7MDM - chains E and F of the 6 polymer chains in the assembly; structure by electron microscopy, 4.86 A resolution (low resolution: residue-level contacts below are approximate; hydrogen-bond / salt-bridge calls are withheld).

# Chain E (and F)
Name: Transitional endoplasmic reticulum ATPase
Source organism: Homo sapiens
Notes: EC 3.6.4.6; chain F of this document is another copy of the same molecule, construct and numbering; everything in this record applies to it too
UniProtKB: P55072 (TERA_HUMAN); residues 1-806 here = UniProt positions 1-806
Sequence (806 residues; numbered 1 to 806; the number before each row is that of its first residue):
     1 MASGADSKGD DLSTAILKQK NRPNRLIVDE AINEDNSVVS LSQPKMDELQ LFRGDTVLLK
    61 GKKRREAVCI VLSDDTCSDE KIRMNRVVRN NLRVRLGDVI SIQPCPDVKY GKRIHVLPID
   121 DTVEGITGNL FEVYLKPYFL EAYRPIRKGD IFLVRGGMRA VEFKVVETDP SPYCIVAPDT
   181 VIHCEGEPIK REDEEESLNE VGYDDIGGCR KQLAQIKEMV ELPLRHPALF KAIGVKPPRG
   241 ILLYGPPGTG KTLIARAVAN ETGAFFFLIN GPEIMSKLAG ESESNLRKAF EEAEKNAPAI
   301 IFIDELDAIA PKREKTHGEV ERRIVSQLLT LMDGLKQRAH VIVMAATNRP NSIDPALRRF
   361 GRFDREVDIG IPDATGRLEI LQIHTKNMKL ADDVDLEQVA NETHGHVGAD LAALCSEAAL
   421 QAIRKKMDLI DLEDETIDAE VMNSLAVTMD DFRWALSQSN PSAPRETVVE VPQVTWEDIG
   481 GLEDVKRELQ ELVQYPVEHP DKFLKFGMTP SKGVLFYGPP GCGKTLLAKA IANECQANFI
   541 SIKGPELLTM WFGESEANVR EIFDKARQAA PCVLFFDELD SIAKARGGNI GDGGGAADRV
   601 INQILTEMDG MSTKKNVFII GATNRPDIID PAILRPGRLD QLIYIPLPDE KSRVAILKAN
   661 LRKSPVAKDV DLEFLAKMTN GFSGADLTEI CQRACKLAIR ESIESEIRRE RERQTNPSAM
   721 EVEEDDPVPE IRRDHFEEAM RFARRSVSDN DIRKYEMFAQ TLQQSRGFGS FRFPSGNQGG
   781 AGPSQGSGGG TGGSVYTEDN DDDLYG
Not modelled in the structure: 1-24, 585-596, 708-730, 764-806 (chain F: 1-192, 588-596, 708-730, 764-806)
Differences from the reference sequence: engineered mutation P464 (Leu in P55072)
Small-molecule neighbours: ADP (adenosine-5'-diphosphate): D205, I206, P247, G248, T249, G250, K251, T252, L253, I380, H384, V407, G408, A409
Swiss-Prot annotation at these positions:
  - region: T797 to G806 (Interaction with UBXN6)
  - motif: D802 to G806 (PIM motif)
  - binding site (ATP): P247 to L253, N348, H384, G521 to L526
  - modified residue: A2 (N-acetylalanine), S3 (Phosphoserine), S7 (Phosphoserine), S13 (Phosphoserine), S37 (Phosphoserine), K315 (N6,N6,N6-trimethyllysine), T436 (Phosphothreonine), S462 (Phosphoserine), K502 (N6-acetyllysine), K505 (N6-acetyllysine), K668 (N6-acetyllysine), S702 (Phosphoserine), K754 (N6-acetyllysine), S770 (Phosphoserine), S775 (Phosphoserine), S787 (Phosphoserine), Y805 (Phosphotyrosine)
  - cross-link (Glycyl lysine isopeptide (Lys-Gly)): K8 (interchain with G-Cter in SUMO2), K18 (interchain with G-Cter in SUMO2)
  - natural variant: R95 (R95G: In IBMPFD1), G97 (G97E: In CMT2Y), I126 (I126F: In IBMPFD1; uncertain significance), R155 (R155C: In IBMPFD1; R155H: In FTDALS6 and IBMPFD1; R155L: In IBMPFD1; R155P: In IBMPFD1; R155S: In IBMPFD1), R159 (R159G: In FTDALS6; R159H: In IBMPFD1), A160 (A160T: In IBMPFD1; uncertain significance), E185 (E185K: In CMT2Y), R191 (R191Q: In FTDALS6 and IBMPFD1), L198 (L198W: In IBMPFD1), A232 (A232E: In IBMPFD1), I254 (I254F: In IBMPFD1; uncertain significance), I369 (I369T: In IBMPFD1; uncertain significance), 2 further natural variant entries in UniProt
  - mutagenesis: F52 to D55 (Abolishes interaction with NPLOC4; when associated with A-110), R53 (R53A: Minor effect on affinity for ATP and ADP), R86 (R86A: Strongly increased affinity for ATP. Strongly reduced affinity for ADP), Y110 (Y110A: Abolishes interaction with NPLOC4; when associated with 52-A--A-55), R113 to H115 (Severely reduced binding to DERL1), F131 (F131R: Severely reduced binding to DERL1), L140 (L140D: Severely reduced binding to DERL1), D179 (D179R: No effect on binding to DERL1), H183 (H183W: Severely reduced binding to DERL1), K251 (K251Q: Impairs ERAD degradation of HMGCR and does not inhibit interaction with RHBDD1; when associated with Q-524), E305 (E305Q: Defect in ubiquitin-dependent protein degradation by the proteasome; when associated with Q-578), K312 (K312A: Does not affect methylation by VCPKMT), 8 further mutagenesis entries in UniProt
From the paper describing this entry:
  - mutagenesis - L464P: decreased catalytic activity
  - mutagenesis - L464P (5.8fold): increased catalytic activity on p37
  - mutagenesis - L464P (12-fold): increased catalytic activity on p47
  - mutagenesis - E305Q: unchanged catalytic activity
  - mutagenesis - L464P: unchanged binding to NMS-873

# How chain E and chain F interact
Pairs across the interface - 88 pairs, chain E then chain F:
  I27(E) - D428(F)
  V99(E) - D428(F)
  V99(E) - D431(F)
  E218(E) - W454(F)
  L222(E) - L420(F)
  H226(E) - M427(F)
  H226(E) - E433(F)
  A228(E) - I437(F)
  L229(E) - I423(F)
  L229(E) - M442(F)
  F230(E) - L420(F)
  K231(E) - E196(F)
  A232(E) - A439(F)
  A232(E) - M442(F)
  I233(E) - M442(F)
  I233(E) - N443(F)
  V235(E) - S416(F)
  V235(E) - L420(F)
  P238(E) - E417(F)
  K312(E) - R313(F)
  K312(E) - K315(F)
  R313(E) - K315(F)
  T316(E) - K315(F)
  H317(E) - H317(F)
  E319(E) - H317(F)
  R322(E) - M275(F)
  R322(E) - V320(F)
  R323(E) - S276(F)
  R323(E) - K277(F)
  R323(E) - L278(F)
  R323(E) - A279(F)
  S326(E) - P272(F)
  S326(E) - M275(F)
  S326(E) - S276(F)
  Q327(E) - P272(F)
  Q327(E) - E273(F)
  Q327(E) - S276(F)
  Q327(E) - K277(F)
  T330(E) - P272(F)
  T330(E) - E273(F)
  R338(E) - E194(F)
  R338(E) - E195(F)
  F360(E) - G248(F)
  F360(E) - A409(F)
  R365(E) - E417(F)
  E491(E) - K696(F)
  E491(E) - R700(F)
  L492(E) - K696(F)
  Y495(E) - I703(F)
  D501(E) - I703(F)
  K502(E) - I699(F)
  K505(E) - P665(F)
  K505(E) - I699(F)
  F506(E) - S664(F)
  F506(E) - P665(F)
  F506(E) - C695(F)
  F506(E) - I699(F)
  F506(E) - I731(F)
  F506(E) - R732(F)
  G507(E) - K663(F)
  G507(E) - S664(F)
  G507(E) - P665(F)
  G507(E) - Q692(F)
  M508(E) - Q692(F)
  T509(E) - Q692(F)
  R567(E) - P461(F)
  Q568(E) - S459(F)
  A597(E) - W551(F)
  A597(E) - F552(F)
  R599(E) - F552(F)
  N602(E) - P545(F)
  L605(E) - P545(F)
  T606(E) - T549(F)
  D609(E) - R465(F)
  G610(E) - R465(F)
  S612(E) - P461(F)
  K614(E) - E402(F)
  K614(E) - L456(F)
  K615(E) - L456(F)
  K615(E) - Q458(F)
  K615(E) - N460(F)
  K615(E) - P461(F)
  P636(E) - A685(F)
  P636(E) - E689(F)
  L762(E) - R744(F)
  Q763(E) - A743(F)
  Q763(E) - R744(F)
  Q763(E) - R745(F)
Also at the interface, not in a pair above, chain E (57 interface residues in all): K236, E314, R358, R359, D364, E366
Also at the interface, not in a pair above, chain F (70 interface residues in all): P247, N387, M388, A419, R424, L429, S457, S462, E546, L548, V666, A698, E704, S746

# Summary
Chain E and chain F form an interface of 57 and 70 residues respectively. Ligands of chain E: ADP. Curated
annotation (UniProt) lists 15 ATP-binding residues and 24 mutagenesis sites on chain E. The paper reports that
L464P of chain E reduces catalytic activity; L464P of chain E increases catalytic activity on p37.
Both chains are Transitional endoplasmic reticulum ATPase (Homo sapiens). Entry 7MDM (Structure of human p97
ATPase L464P mutant) was determined by electron microscopy together with 7MDO from the same study.
